PDB entry 8K9Q | electron microscopy, 2.84 A resolution | chain A

[Chain A]
Name: GPI inositol-deacylase, fused thermostable green fluorescent protein
Source organism: Chaetomium thermophilum (strain DSM 1495 / CBS 144.50 / IMI 039719)
Notes: EC 3.1.-.-
UniProtKB: G0S652 (G0S652_CHATD); numbering as in UniProt (aligned over 2-1184)
Sequence (1469 residues; row label = number of the first residue in the row; numbers below 1 keep their minus sign (Met-1 is residue -1)):
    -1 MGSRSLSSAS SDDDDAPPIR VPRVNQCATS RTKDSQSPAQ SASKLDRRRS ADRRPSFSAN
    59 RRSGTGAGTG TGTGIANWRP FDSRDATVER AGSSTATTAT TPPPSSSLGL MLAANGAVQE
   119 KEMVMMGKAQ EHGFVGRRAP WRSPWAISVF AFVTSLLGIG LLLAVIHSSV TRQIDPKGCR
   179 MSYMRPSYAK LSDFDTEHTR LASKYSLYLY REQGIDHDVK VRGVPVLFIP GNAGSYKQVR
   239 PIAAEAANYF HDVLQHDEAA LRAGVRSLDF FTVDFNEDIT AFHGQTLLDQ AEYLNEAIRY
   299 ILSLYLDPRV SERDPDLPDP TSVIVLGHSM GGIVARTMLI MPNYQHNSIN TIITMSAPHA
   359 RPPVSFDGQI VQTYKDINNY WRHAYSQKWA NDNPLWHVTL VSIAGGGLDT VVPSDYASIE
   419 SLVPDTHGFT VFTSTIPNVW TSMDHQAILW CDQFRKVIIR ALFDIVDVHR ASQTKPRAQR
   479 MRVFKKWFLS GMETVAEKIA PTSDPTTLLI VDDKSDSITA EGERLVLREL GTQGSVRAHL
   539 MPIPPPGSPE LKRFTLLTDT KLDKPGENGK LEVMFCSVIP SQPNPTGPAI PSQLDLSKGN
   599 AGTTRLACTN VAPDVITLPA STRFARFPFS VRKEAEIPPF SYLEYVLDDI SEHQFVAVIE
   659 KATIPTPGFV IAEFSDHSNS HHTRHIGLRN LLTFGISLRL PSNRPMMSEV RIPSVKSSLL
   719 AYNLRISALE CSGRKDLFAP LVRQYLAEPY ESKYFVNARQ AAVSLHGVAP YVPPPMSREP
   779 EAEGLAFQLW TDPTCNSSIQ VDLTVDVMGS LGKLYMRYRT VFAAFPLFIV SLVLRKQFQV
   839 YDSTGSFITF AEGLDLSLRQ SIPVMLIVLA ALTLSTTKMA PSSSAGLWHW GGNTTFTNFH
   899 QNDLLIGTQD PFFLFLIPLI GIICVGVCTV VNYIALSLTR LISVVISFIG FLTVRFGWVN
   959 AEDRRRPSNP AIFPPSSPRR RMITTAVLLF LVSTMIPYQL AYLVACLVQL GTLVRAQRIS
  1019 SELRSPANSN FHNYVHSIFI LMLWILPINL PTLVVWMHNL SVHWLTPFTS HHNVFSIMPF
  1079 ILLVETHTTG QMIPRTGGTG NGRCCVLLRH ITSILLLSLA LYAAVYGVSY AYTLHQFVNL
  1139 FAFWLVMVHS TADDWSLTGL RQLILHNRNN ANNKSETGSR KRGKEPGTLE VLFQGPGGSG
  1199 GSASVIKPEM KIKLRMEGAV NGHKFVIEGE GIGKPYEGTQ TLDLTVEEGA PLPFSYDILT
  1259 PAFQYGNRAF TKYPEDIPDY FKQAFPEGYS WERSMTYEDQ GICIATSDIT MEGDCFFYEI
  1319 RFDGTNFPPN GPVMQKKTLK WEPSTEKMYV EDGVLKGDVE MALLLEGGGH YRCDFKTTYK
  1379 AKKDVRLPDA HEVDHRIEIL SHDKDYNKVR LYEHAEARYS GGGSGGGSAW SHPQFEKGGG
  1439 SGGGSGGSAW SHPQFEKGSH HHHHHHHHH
Disordered / not traced: -1 to 138, 577-603, 874-894, 956-979, 1063-1068, 1095-1101, 1151-1467
Sequence notes: initiating methionine (-1); expression tag (0-1)
Cystine bridges: Cys177-Cys449, Cys574-Cys606, Cys729-Cys793
Small-molecule neighbours:
  - D39 ((2S)-2-azanyl-3-[[(2R)-3-hexadecanoyloxy-2-[(Z)-octadec-9-enoyl]oxy-propoxy]-oxidanyl-phosphoryl]oxy-propanoic acid), molecule 1: Ile157, Leu160, Leu161, Val163, Ile164, Val168, Lys175, Leu406, Thr408, Leu812, Tyr813, Tyr816, Arg817, Phe820, Leu917, Ile918, Ile921, Val928
  - D39, molecule 2: Gly229, Asn230, Ala231, Gly232, Gln236, His326, Ser327, Phe364, Thr408, Val409, His443, Gln444, Val929, Ile932, Leu1041, Trp1042, Pro1045, Leu1048, Pro1049
What the authors report for this chain:
  - catalytic residues: Asn230, Ser327, Met328, Asp407, His443
  - mutagenesis - C177S, N230A, N230F, N230W, A279F, A279L, S327C, P361F, D407A, D407N, V409F, V409W, H443N, R817W, I918Y, I921F: decreased catalytic activity
  - mutagenesis - S327A: abolished catalytic activity on co-expressed TGP3
  - mutagenesis - S327A/H443N: abolished catalytic activity
  - mutagenesis - N230D: unchanged catalytic activity
  - mutagenesis - V163F: decreased stability
  - mutagenesis - K235A, R238A: increased catalytic activity
  - mutagenesis - C177S: decreased expression

[In short]
Ligands of chain A: compound D39. The paper reports catalytic residues Asn230, Ser327 and Met328 among others;
C177S, N230A and N230F, among others, reduce catalytic activity; 22 substitutions were tested in all.
Chain A is GPI inositol-deacylase, fused thermostable green fluorescent protein (Chaetomium thermophilum
(strain DSM 1495 / CBS 144.50 / IMI 039719)); the structure, Cryo-EM structure of the GPI inositol-deacylase
(PGAP1/Bst1) from Chaetomium thermophilum, was determined by electron microscopy together with 8K9R and 8K9T
from the same study.
